3J1F - chains A and N of the 18 polymer chains in the assembly; structure by electron microscopy, 6.20 A resolution (low resolution: residue-level contacts below are approximate; hydrogen-bond / salt-bridge calls are withheld).

[Chain A (and N)]
Molecule: Chaperonin beta subunit
Organism: Acidianus tengchongensis
Notes: chain N of this document is another copy of the same molecule, construct and numbering; everything in this record applies to it too
UniProtKB: Q877H2 (Q877H2_9CREN); numbering as in UniProt (aligned over 1-553)
Amino-acid sequence (553 residues; each row starts with the number of its first residue):
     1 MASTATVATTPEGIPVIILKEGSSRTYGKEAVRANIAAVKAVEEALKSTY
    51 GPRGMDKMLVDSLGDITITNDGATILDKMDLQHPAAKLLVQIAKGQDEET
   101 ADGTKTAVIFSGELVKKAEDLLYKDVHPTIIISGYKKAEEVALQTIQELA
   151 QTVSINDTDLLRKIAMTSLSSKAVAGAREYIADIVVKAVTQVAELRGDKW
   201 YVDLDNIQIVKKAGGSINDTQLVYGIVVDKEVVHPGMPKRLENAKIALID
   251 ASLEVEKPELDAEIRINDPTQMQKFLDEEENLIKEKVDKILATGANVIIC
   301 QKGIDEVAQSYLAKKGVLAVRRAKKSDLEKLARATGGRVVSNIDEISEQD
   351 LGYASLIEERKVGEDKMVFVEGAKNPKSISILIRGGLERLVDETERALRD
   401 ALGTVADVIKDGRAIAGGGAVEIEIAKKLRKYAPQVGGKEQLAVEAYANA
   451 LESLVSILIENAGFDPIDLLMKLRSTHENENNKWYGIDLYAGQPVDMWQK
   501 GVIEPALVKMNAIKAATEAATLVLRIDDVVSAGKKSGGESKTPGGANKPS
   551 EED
Not modelled in the structure: 1-27, 533-553
Ion coordination: Mg2+: D102 (together with ATP)
Ligand contacts: ATP: Y50, G51, P52, A101, D102, G103, T104, K105, T106, G417, G418, L458, I487, L489, Y490, M497, V502, E504, K509

[How chain A and chain N interact]
Residue-residue contacts (11):
  K124(A) with I467(N)
  G438(A) with M471(N)
  K439(A) with D465(N); I467(N); D468(N)
  Q441(A) with M471(N)
  D465(A) with K439(N)
  D468(A) with K439(N)
  M471(A) with G438(N); Q441(N)
  E478(A) with Q435(N)
Interface residues without a listed pair, chain A (10 interface residues in all): L442, I467
Interface residues without a listed pair, chain N (9 interface residues in all): L442

[In short]
Chain A and chain N form an interface of 10 and 9 residues respectively. Bound to chain A: ATP.
Chain A and chain N are both Chaperonin beta subunit (Acidianus tengchongensis); the structure, Cryo-EM
structure of 9-fold symmetric rATcpn-beta in ATP-binding state, was determined by electron microscopy together
with 3J1B, 3J1C and 3J1E from the same study.
